Entry 8UTR (electron microscopy, 3.30 A resolution); this record covers chains A and B of the 3 polymer chains in the assembly.

# Chain A
Name: Tubulin alpha-1B chain
Organism: Sus scrofa
UniProt: Q2XVP4 (TBA1B_PIG); residue numbers follow UniProt; this construct covers 1-451
Amino-acid sequence (451 residues; numbered 1 to 451; the number before each row is that of its first residue):
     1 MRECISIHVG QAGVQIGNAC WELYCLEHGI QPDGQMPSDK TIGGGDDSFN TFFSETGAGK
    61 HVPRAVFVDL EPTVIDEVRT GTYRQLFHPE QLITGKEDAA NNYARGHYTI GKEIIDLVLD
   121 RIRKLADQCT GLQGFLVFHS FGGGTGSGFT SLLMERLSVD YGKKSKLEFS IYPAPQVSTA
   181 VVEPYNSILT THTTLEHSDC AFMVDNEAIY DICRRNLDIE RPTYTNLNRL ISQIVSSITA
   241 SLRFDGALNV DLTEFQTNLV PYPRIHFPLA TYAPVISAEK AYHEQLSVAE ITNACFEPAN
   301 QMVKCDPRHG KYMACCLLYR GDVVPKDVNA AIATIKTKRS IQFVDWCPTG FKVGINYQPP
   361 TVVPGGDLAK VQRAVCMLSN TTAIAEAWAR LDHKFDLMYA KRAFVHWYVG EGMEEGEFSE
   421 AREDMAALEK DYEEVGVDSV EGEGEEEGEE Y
Unresolved in the structure: 441-451
Bound ions: Mg2+: Glu71, Asp98 (together with GTP)
Small-molecule neighbours: GTP (guanosine-5'-triphosphate): Gly10, Gln11, Ala12, Gln15, Glu71, Asp98, Ala99, Ala100, Asn101, Ser140, Gly143, Gly144, Thr145, Gly146, Ile171, Thr179, Glu183, Asn206, Tyr224, Leu227, Asn228
UniProt features mapped onto this chain:
  - motif: Met1 to Cys4 (MREC motif)
  - active site: Glu254
  - binding site (GTP): Gly10, Gln11, Ala12, Gln15, Glu71, Ala99, Ser140, Gly143, Gly144, Thr145, Gly146, Thr179, Glu183, Asn206, Tyr224, Asn228, Leu252
  - binding site (Mg(2+)): Glu71
  - site: Tyr451 (Involved in polymerization)
  - modified residue: Lys40 (N6,N6,N6-trimethyllysine), Ser48 (Phosphoserine), Ser232 (Phosphoserine), Tyr282 (3'-nitrotyrosine), Arg339 (Omega-N-methylarginine), Ser439 (Phosphoserine), Glu443 (5-glutamyl polyglutamate), Glu445 (5-glutamyl polyglutamate), Tyr451 (3'-nitrotyrosine)
  - cross-link (Glycyl lysine isopeptide (Lys-Gly)): Lys326 (interchain with G-Cter in ubiquitin), Lys370 (interchain with G-Cter in ubiquitin)

# Chain B
Name: Tubulin beta-2B chain
Organism: Sus scrofa
UniProt: A0A287AGU7 (A0A287AGU7_PIG); residue numbers follow UniProt; this construct covers 1-445
Amino-acid sequence (445 residues; row label = number of the first residue in the row):
     1 MREIVHIQAG QCGNQIGAKF WEVISDEHGI DPTGSYHGDS DLQLERINVY YNEATGNKYV
    61 PRAILVDLEP GTMDSVRSGP FGQIFRPDNF VFGQSGAGNN WAKGHYTEGA ELVDSVLDVV
   121 RKESESCDCL QGFQLTHSLG GGTGSGMGTL LISKIREEYP DRIMNTFSVM PSPKVSDTVV
   181 EPYNATLSVH QLVENTDETY CIDNEALYDI CFRTLKLTTP TYGDLNHLVS ATMSGVTTCL
   241 RFPGQLNADL RKLAVNMVPF PRLHFFMPGF APLTSRGSQQ YRALTVPELT QQMFDSKNMM
   301 AACDPRHGRY LTVAAIFRGR MSMKEVDEQM LNVQNKNSSY FVEWIPNNVK TAVCDIPPRG
   361 LKMSATFIGN STAIQELFKR ISEQFTAMFR RKAFLHWYTG EGMDEMEFTE AESNMNDLVS
   421 EYQQYQDATA DEQGEFEEEE GEDEA
Unresolved in the structure: 434-445
Small-molecule neighbours:
  - GDP (guanosine-5'-diphosphate): Gly10, Gln11, Cys12, Gln15, Asn99, Ser138, Gly140, Gly142, Thr143, Gly144, Asp177, Glu181, Asn204, Tyr222, Leu225, Asn226
  - GTP (guanosine-5'-triphosphate): Gln245, Leu246, Lys252
  - taxol (TA1): Glu22, Val23, Asp26, Glu27, Leu215, Leu217, Asp224, His227, Leu228, Ala231, Ser234, Phe270, Pro272, Leu273, Thr274, Ser275, Arg276, Gln279, Arg318, Pro358, Arg359, Gly360, Leu361

# How chain A and chain B interact
Pairs across the interface (61; chain A residue first):
  Gln11(A) - Gly244(B)
  Gln11(A) - Gln245(B)  hydrogen bond (side chain-backbone)
  Gln11(A) - Leu246(B)
  Gln11(A) - Asn247(B)  hydrogen bond
  Glu71(A) - Asn247(B)
  Pro72(A) - Arg46(B)
  Thr73(A) - Phe242(B)
  Thr73(A) - Pro243(B)
  Thr73(A) - Asn247(B)
  Asp76(A) - Arg46(B)  salt bridge
  Glu77(A) - Pro243(B)
  Lys96(A) - Arg2(B)
  Glu97(A) - Gln131(B)  hydrogen bond
  Glu97(A) - Arg162(B)  salt bridge
  Glu97(A) - Arg251(B)  salt bridge
  Ala100(A) - Arg251(B)
  Ala100(A) - Lys252(B)
  Ala100(A) - Val255(B)
  Asn101(A) - Lys252(B)  hydrogen bond
  Asn101(A) - Asn256(B)
  Arg105(A) - Arg251(B)
  Gln176(A) - Leu331(B)
  Val177(A) - Asp327(B)
  Val177(A) - Leu331(B)  hydrophobic
  Ser178(A) - Asn347(B)  hydrogen bond (backbone-side chain)
  Thr179(A) - Leu246(B)
  Thr179(A) - Asp327(B)
  Thr179(A) - Lys350(B)
  Thr179(A) - Thr351(B)
  Val181(A) - Asn256(B)
  Val181(A) - Thr312(B)
  Val181(A) - Ile345(B)  hydrophobic
  Val181(A) - Asn347(B)
  Val182(A) - Asn256(B)
  Tyr210(A) - Lys324(B)
  Arg221(A) - Ser322(B)  hydrogen bond (backbone-side chain)
  Arg221(A) - Glu325(B)  salt bridge
  Pro222(A) - Ser322(B)
  Pro222(A) - Met323(B)
  Pro222(A) - Lys324(B)
  Thr223(A) - Ser322(B)
  Tyr224(A) - Gln245(B)
  Tyr224(A) - Met323(B)
  Lys394(A) - Pro346(B)
  Leu397(A) - Trp344(B)
  Met398(A) - Trp344(B)
  Met398(A) - Pro346(B)
  Lys401(A) - Phe260(B)
  Lys401(A) - Trp344(B)
  Arg402(A) - Phe260(B)
  Ala403(A) - Trp344(B)  hydrophobic
  Phe404(A) - Val255(B)
  Phe404(A) - Asn256(B)
  Phe404(A) - Val258(B)
  Phe404(A) - Pro259(B)  hydrogen bond (backbone-backbone)
  His406(A) - Val258(B)
  His406(A) - Pro259(B)  hydrogen bond (side chain-backbone)
  His406(A) - Phe260(B)
  Trp407(A) - Ala254(B)
  Trp407(A) - Val255(B)  hydrophobic
  Trp407(A) - Val258(B)  hydrogen bond (side chain-backbone)
Interface residues without a listed pair, chain A (38 interface residues in all): Gln15, Thr80, Gly95, Asn102, Ala180, Arg214, Glu220
Interface residues without a listed pair, chain B (39 interface residues in all): Glu45, Cys129, Leu130, Asp249, Pro261, Glu343, Asn348, Val349

# In short
38 residues of chain A face 39 of chain B across their interface; the contacts include 9 hydrogen bonds and 4
salt bridges. Among the polar pairs are Asp76(A)-Arg46(B), Glu97(A)-Arg162(B) and Glu97(A)-Arg251(B). GTP is
bound between chain A and chain B.
Chain A is Tubulin alpha-1B chain and chain B is Tubulin beta-2B chain, both from Sus scrofa; the structure,
KIF1A[1-393] ADP bound in complex with a microtubule, was determined by electron microscopy (same publication
as 8UTN, 8UTO, 8UTP, 8UTQ, 8UTS, 8UTT and 4 further entries).
